PDB entry 1U8P | X-ray diffraction, 3.23 A resolution | chains A and B of the 3 polymer chains in the assembly

# Chain A
Name: Antibody 2F5 (light chain)
Source organism: Homo sapiens
Notes: antibody fragment or engineered binder
Chain sequence (214 residues; each row starts with the number of its first residue):
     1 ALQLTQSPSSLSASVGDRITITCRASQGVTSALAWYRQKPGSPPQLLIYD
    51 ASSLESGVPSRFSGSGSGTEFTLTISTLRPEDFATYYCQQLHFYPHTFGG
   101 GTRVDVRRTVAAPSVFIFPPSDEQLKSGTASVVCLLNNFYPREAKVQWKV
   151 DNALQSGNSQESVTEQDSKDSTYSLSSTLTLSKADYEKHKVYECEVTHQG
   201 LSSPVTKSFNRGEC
Disulfides: Cys23-Cys88, Cys134-Cys194

# Chain B
Name: Antibody 2F5 (heavy chain)
Source organism: Homo sapiens
Notes: antibody fragment or engineered binder
Chain sequence (235 residues; row label = number of the first residue in the row; a row labelled like 35A-35B holds insertion residues (35A, then the next letters in order)):
     1 RITLKESGPPLVKPTQTLTLTCSFSGFSLSDFGVG
35A-35B VG
    36 WIRQPPGKALEWLAIIYSDDDKRYSPSLNTRLTITKDTSKNQVVLVM
82A-82C TRV
    83 SPVDTATYFCAHRRGPTT
100A-100N LFGVPIARGPVNAM
   101 DVWGQGITVTISSTSTKGPSVFPLAPSSKSTAGAAAALGCLVKDYFPEPV
   151 TVSWNSGALTSGVHTFPAVLQSSGLYSLSSVVTVPSSSLGTQTYTCNVNH
   201 KPSNTKVDKRVEPKSC
Not modelled in the structure: 127-132, 190-191
Disulfides: Cys22-Cys92, Cys140-Cys196

# Interface between chain A and chain B
Pairs across the interface - 80 pairs, chain A then chain B:
  Ala32(A) - Asn100L(B)
  Leu33(A) - Asn100L(B)
  Ala34(A) - Asn100L(B)
  Ala34(A) - Ala100M(B)  hydrophobic
  Tyr36(A) - Ala100M(B)
  Tyr36(A) - Met100N(B)  hydrogen bond (side chain-backbone)
  Tyr36(A) - Trp103(B)
  Gln38(A) - Gln39(B)  hydrogen bond
  Pro43(A) - Phe91(B)  hydrophobic
  Pro43(A) - Gly104(B)
  Pro44(A) - Leu45(B)  hydrophobic
  Pro44(A) - Trp103(B)
  Leu46(A) - Ala100M(B)  hydrophobic
  Leu46(A) - Asp101(B)
  Tyr49(A) - Arg96(B)
  Tyr49(A) - Gly100I(B)
  Tyr49(A) - Pro100J(B)  hydrophobic
  Tyr49(A) - Asn100L(B)
  Tyr49(A) - Ala100M(B)  hydrophobic
  Asp50(A) - Gly100I(B)
  Asp50(A) - Asn100L(B)  hydrogen bond
  Glu55(A) - Arg96(B)  salt bridge
  Glu55(A) - Asp101(B)
  Tyr87(A) - Gln39(B)  hydrogen bond
  Tyr87(A) - Lys43(B)
  Tyr87(A) - Ala44(B)
  Tyr87(A) - Leu45(B)  hydrophobic
  Gln89(A) - Trp47(B)
  Gln89(A) - Met100N(B)
  Leu91(A) - Arg95(B)
  Leu91(A) - Val100K(B)
  Leu91(A) - Asn100L(B)
  Leu91(A) - Ala100M(B)
  Tyr94(A) - Trp47(B)  hydrophobic
  Tyr94(A) - Tyr52(B)  hydrogen bond
  Tyr94(A) - Arg58(B)
  Pro95(A) - Trp47(B)  hydrophobic
  Pro95(A) - Pro61(B)
  His96(A) - Trp47(B)
  His96(A) - Arg95(B)
  Phe98(A) - Ile37(B)  hydrophobic
  Phe98(A) - Leu45(B)
  Phe98(A) - Trp47(B)
  Phe98(A) - Trp103(B)  hydrophobic
  Gly100(A) - Ala44(B)
  Phe116(A) - Ala135(B)
  Phe116(A) - Ala137(B)  hydrophobic
  Phe118(A) - Leu124(B)
  Phe118(A) - Ala125(B)
  Phe118(A) - Pro126(B)
  Phe118(A) - Ala137(B)
  Ser121(A) - Phe122(B)
  Ser121(A) - Pro123(B)
  Glu123(A) - Val121(B)
  Glu123(A) - Phe122(B)
  Glu123(A) - Lys209(B)  salt bridge
  Gln124(A) - Phe122(B)
  Gln124(A) - Lys143(B)
  Ser131(A) - Leu141(B)
  Ser131(A) - Lys143(B)
  Val133(A) - Leu124(B)  hydrophobic
  Leu135(A) - Ala137(B)  hydrophobic
  Leu135(A) - Phe166(B)  hydrophobic
  Leu135(A) - Val181(B)  hydrophobic
  Asn137(A) - His164(B)  hydrogen bond
  Asn137(A) - Thr183(B)
  Asn138(A) - His164(B)
  Gln160(A) - Val169(B)
  Gln160(A) - Leu170(B)  hydrogen bond (side chain-backbone)
  Gln160(A) - Gln171(B)
  Glu161(A) - Val169(B)
  Ser162(A) - Phe166(B)
  Ser162(A) - Pro167(B)  hydrogen bond (side chain-backbone)
  Val163(A) - Pro167(B)
  Thr164(A) - Phe166(B)
  Ser174(A) - His164(B)  hydrogen bond
  Ser174(A) - Phe166(B)
  Leu175(A) - Phe166(B)
  Ser176(A) - Phe166(B)
  Ser176(A) - Ser179(B)  hydrogen bond
Other interface residues (no listed pair), chain A (42 interface residues in all): Ser31, Gly99, Pro119, Thr129, Thr180
Other interface residues (no listed pair), chain B (49 interface residues in all): Glu46, Ile50, Asp56, Ser60, Gln105, Ala136, Leu138, Thr165

# In short
The interface between chain A and chain B involves 42 residues on one side and 49 on the other, with 10
hydrogen bonds and 2 salt bridges. Polar contacts include Glu55(A)-Arg96(B), Glu123(A)-Lys209(B) and
Tyr36(A)-Met100N(B).
Chain A is Antibody 2F5 (light chain) and chain B is Antibody 2F5 (heavy chain), both from Homo sapiens; the
structure, Crystal structure of the HIV-1 Cross Neutralizing Monoclonal Antibody 2F5 in complex with gp41
Peptide ECDKWCS, was determined by X-ray diffraction, deposited together with 1U8H, 1U8I, 1U8J, 1U8L, 1U8M,
1U8N and 14 further entries.
